PDB entry 5ZQJ | X-ray diffraction, 1.73 A resolution | chains A and B

[Chain A (and B)]
Molecule: Beta-xylosidase
Source organism: Bacillus pumilus
Notes: EC 3.2.1.37; chain B of this document is another copy of the same molecule, construct and numbering; everything in this record applies to it too
UniProtKB: P07129 (XYNB_BACPU); residues 1-535 here = UniProt positions 1-535
Amino-acid sequence (541 residues; each row starts with the number of its first residue):
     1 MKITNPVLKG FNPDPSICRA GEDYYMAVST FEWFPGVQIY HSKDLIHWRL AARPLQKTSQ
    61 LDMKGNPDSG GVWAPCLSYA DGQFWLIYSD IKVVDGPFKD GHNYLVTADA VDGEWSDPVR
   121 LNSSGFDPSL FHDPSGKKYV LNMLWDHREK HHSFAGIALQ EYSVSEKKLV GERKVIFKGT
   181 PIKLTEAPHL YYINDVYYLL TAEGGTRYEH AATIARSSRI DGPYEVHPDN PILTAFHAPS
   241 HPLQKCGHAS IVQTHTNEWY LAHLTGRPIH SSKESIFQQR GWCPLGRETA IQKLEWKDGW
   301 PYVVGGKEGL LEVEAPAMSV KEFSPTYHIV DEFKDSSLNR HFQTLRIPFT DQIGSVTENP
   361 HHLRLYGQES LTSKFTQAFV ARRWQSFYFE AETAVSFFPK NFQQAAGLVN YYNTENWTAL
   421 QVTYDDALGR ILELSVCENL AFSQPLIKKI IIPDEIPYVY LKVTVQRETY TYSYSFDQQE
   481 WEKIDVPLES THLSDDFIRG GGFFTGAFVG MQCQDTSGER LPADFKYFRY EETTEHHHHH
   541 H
Unresolved in the structure: 536-541 (chain B: 534-541)
Differences from the reference sequence: expression tag (536-541)
Reported in the primary citation:
  - binding site for glycerol: Asp14, Asp127, Arg287
  - catalytic residues: Glu186 (proposed by the authors, not directly observed)
  - mutagenesis - E186Q: abolished catalytic activity on X2
  - mutagenesis - F503Y: decreased catalytic activity on pNPX
  - mutagenesis - F503Y: increased catalytic activity on xylose

[How chain A and chain B interact]
Contacting residue pairs - 79 pairs, chain A then chain B:
  Lys64(A) with Phe375(B)
  Gly65(A) with Phe375(B)
  Asn66(A) with Phe375(B)
  Lys92(A) with Phe375(B)
  Val93(A) with Thr372(B); Ser373(B)
  Gly96(A) with Leu440(B)
  Pro97(A) with Phe442(B), hydrophobic
  Phe98(A) with Ser370(B); Thr372(B); Gln514(B)
  Asp100(A) with Glu369(B); Ser370(B), hydrogen bond; Thr372(B); Ser373(B); Thr516(B)
  His102(A) with Glu369(B), salt bridge
  Arg120(A) with Gly518(B), hydrogen bond (side chain-backbone); Arg520(B)
  Asn122(A) with Ser517(B)
  Ser123(A) with Thr516(B); Ser517(B), hydrogen bond (backbone-backbone); Gly518(B)
  Ser124(A) with Gln403(B), hydrogen bond (backbone-side chain); Thr516(B), hydrogen bond (backbone-backbone); Ser517(B)
  Trp145(A) with Phe402(B); Gln403(B), hydrogen bond (backbone-side chain)
  Asp146(A) with Phe402(B)
  His147(A) with Phe402(B); Phe442(B)
  Arg148(A) with Phe402(B); Gln444(B)
  Glu149(A) with Ser443(B); Gln444(B), hydrogen bond (side chain-backbone)
  Arg173(A) with Asn401(B); Gln403(B), hydrogen bond; Ser517(B)
  Glu369(A) with Asp100(B); His102(B), salt bridge
  Ser370(A) with Phe98(B); Asp100(B), hydrogen bond
  Thr372(A) with Val93(B); Phe98(B); Asp100(B)
  Ser373(A) with Val93(B); Asp100(B)
  Phe375(A) with Lys64(B); Gly65(B); Asn66(B); Lys92(B)
  Asn401(A) with Arg173(B)
  Phe402(A) with Trp145(B); Asp146(B); His147(B); Arg148(B)
  Gln403(A) with Ser124(B), hydrogen bond (side chain-backbone); Trp145(B), hydrogen bond (side chain-backbone); Arg173(B), hydrogen bond
  Asp425(A) with Arg148(B), salt bridge
  Leu440(A) with Asp95(B); Gly96(B)
  Phe442(A) with Pro97(B), hydrophobic; His147(B); Glu149(B)
  Ser443(A) with Glu149(B)
  Gln444(A) with Arg148(B); Glu149(B), hydrogen bond (backbone-side chain)
  Gln514(A) with Phe98(B)
  Thr516(A) with Asp100(B); Ser123(B); Ser124(B), hydrogen bond (backbone-backbone)
  Ser517(A) with Asn122(B); Ser123(B), hydrogen bond (backbone-backbone); Ser124(B), hydrogen bond (backbone-backbone); Arg173(B)
  Gly518(A) with Arg120(B), hydrogen bond (backbone-side chain); Ser123(B)
  Arg520(A) with Arg120(B)
Other interface residues (no listed pair), chain A (44 interface residues in all): Pro67, Asp95, Leu144, Lys150, Trp417, Pro445
Other interface residues (no listed pair), chain B (43 interface residues in all): Pro67, Leu144, Trp417, Asp425, Lys449

[In short]
44 residues of chain A and 43 residues of chain B are in contact; the contacts include 17 hydrogen bonds and 3
salt bridges. Polar pairs include His102(A)-Glu369(B), Asp425(A)-Arg148(B) and Asp100(A)-Ser370(B). From the
paper: the catalytic residue Glu186(A); E186Q of chain A abolishes catalytic activity on X2.
Both chains are Beta-xylosidase (Bacillus pumilus). Entry 5ZQJ (Crystal structure of beta-xylosidase from
Bacillus pumilus) was determined by X-ray diffraction.
